Entry 7MGX (X-ray diffraction, 3.13 A resolution); this record covers chains A and C of the 4 polymer chains in the assembly.

== Chain A ==
Protein: Multidrug transporter EmrE
From: Escherichia coli
UniProt: P23895 (EMRE_ECOLI); residue numbers follow UniProt; this construct covers 1-110
Amino-acid sequence (110 residues; row label = number of the first residue in the row):
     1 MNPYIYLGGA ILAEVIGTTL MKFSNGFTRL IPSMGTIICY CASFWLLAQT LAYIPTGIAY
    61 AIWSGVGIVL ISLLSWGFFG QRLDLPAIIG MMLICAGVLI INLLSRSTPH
Unresolved in the structure: 1, 105-110
Sequence notes: engineered mutation N25 (Glu in P23895), I31 (Trp in P23895), M34 (Val in P23895)
Small-molecule neighbours: 1,1'-dimethyl-4,4'-bipyridin-1-ium (KHJ): E14, Y40, F44
Curated features (UniProtKB/Swiss-Prot):
  - site: Y4 (Required for proper coupling between the substrate transport and the proton gradient), E14 (Essential for translocation and for substrate and proton binding), Y40 (Involved in substrate binding), Y60 (Involved in substrate binding), W63 (Involved in substrate binding), H110 (Important for activity)
  - mutagenesis: Y4 (Y4C: Still binds substrate. No transport activity in the presence of a proton gradient, but still transports substrate in the absence of a proton gradient. Resistance to toxicants is abolished ...), Y6 (Y6C/F/L: No effect on resistance to toxicants), L7 (L7C: No substrate binding. Resistance to toxicants is abolished), A10 (A10C: Still binds substrate, with lower affinity. Resistance to toxicants is abolished), I11 (I11C: Still binds substrate, with lower affinity. Resistance to toxicants is abolished), E14 (E14C: No substrate binding. No transport activity. Resistance to toxicants is abolished; E14D: Still binds substrate ...), G17 (G17C: No substrate binding. Resistance to toxicants is abolished), T18 (T18C: Still binds substrate, with lower affinity. Resistance to toxicants is abolished), Y40 (Y40C/F/L/M/S/T/V: Modifies substrate specificity), Y53 (Y53C: No effect on resistance to toxicants), Y60 (Y60C/F: Still binds substrate, with lower affinity. Resistance to toxicants is abolished), W63 (W63C/Y: No transport activity. Resistance to toxicants is abolished; W63F: Still binds substrate, with two-fold reduction in substrate affinity. Resistance to toxicants is abolished), 1 further mutagenesis entry in UniProt
What the authors report for this chain:
  - binding site for 1,1'-dimethyl-4,4'-bipyridin-1-ium: E14, Y60, W63
  - conformationally variable residues (side-chain flip): Y40, F44
  - mutagenesis - S43A, W63F: unchanged catalytic activity on TPA+
  - mutagenesis - S43A, W63F: unchanged catalytic activity on PheGdm+
  - mutagenesis - Y60F: abolished catalytic activity
  - specificity-determining residues: W63

== Chain C ==
Protein: L10 Monobody
From: Homo sapiens
Notes: antibody fragment or engineered binder
Amino-acid sequence (91 residues; row label = number of the first residue in the row):
     2 VSSVPTKLEV VAATPTSLLI SWDAGHWWEW VTYYRITYGE TGGNSPVQEF TVPGYSSTAT
    62 ISGLKPGVDY TITVYAPTSD YGSPISINYR T
Unresolved in the structure: 2

== How chain A and chain C interact ==
Pairs across the interface - 18 pairs, chain A then chain C:
  N25(A) - Y82(C)  hydrogen bond
  F27(A) - T33(C)  hydrogen bond (backbone-side chain)
  T28(A) - V32(C)
  T28(A) - T33(C)  hydrogen bond (backbone-backbone)
  T28(A) - P78(C)
  T28(A) - Y82(C)  hydrogen bond (backbone-side chain)
  R29(A) - W29(C)  hydrogen bond (side chain-backbone)
  R29(A) - W31(C)
  R29(A) - T33(C)
  R29(A) - Y82(C)  hydrogen bond (backbone-side chain)
  L30(A) - W28(C)
  L30(A) - W31(C)  hydrogen bond (backbone-backbone)
  L30(A) - V32(C)
  L30(A) - T33(C)
  L30(A) - Y56(C)  hydrophobic
  I31(A) - W28(C)
  I31(A) - W31(C)  hydrophobic
  S33(A) - T33(C)
Interface residues without a listed pair, chain C (10 interface residues in all): Y34, G55

== Summary ==
The interface between chain A and chain C involves 7 residues on one side and 10 on the other, with 7 hydrogen
bonds. Among the polar pairs are N25(A)-Y82(C), F27(A)-T33(C) and T28(A)-Y82(C). From the paper: a binding
site for 1,1'-dimethyl-4,4'-bipyridin-1-ium at E14(A), Y60(A) and W63(A); Y60F of chain A abolishes catalytic
activity; 3 substitutions were tested in all.
Chain A is Multidrug transporter EmrE (Escherichia coli) and chain C is L10 Monobody (Homo sapiens); the
structure, Structure of EmrE-D3 mutant in complex with monobody L10 and methyl viologen, was determined by
X-ray diffraction together with 7MH6, 7SSU, 7SV9, 7SVX, 7SZT and 7T00 from the same study.
